PDB entry 3LKT | X-ray diffraction, 1.65 A resolution | chains O and R of the 12 polymer chains in the assembly

== Chain O (and R) ==
Protein: Protocatechuate 3,4-dioxygenase beta chain
Organism: Pseudomonas putida
Notes: EC 1.13.11.3; chain R of this document is another copy of the same molecule, construct and numbering; everything in this record applies to it too
UniProtKB: P00437 (PCXB_PSEPU); residues 301-538 here correspond to UniProt positions 2-239 (UniProt number = residue number - 299)
Sequence (238 residues; each row starts with the number of its first residue):
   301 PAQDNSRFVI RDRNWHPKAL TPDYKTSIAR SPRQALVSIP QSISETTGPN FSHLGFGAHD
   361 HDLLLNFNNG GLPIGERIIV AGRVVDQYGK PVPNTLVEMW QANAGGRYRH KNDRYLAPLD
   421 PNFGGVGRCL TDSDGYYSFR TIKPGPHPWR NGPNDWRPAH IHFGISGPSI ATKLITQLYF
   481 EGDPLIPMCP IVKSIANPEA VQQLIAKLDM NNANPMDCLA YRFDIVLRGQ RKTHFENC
Sequence notes: engineered mutation His447 (Tyr148 in P00437)
Metal / ion sites: Fe ion: Tyr408, His460, His462 (together with beta-mercaptoethanol)

== Interface between chain O and chain R ==
Contacting residue pairs (74):
  Leu372(O) - Leu416(R)
  Leu372(O) - Pro418(R)
  Pro373(O) - Pro418(R)
  Ile374(O) - Ile374(R)  hydrophobic
  Ile374(O) - Asp420(R)
  Gly375(O) - Ala404(R)
  Gly375(O) - Gly405(R)
  Glu376(O) - Ala404(R)
  Glu376(O) - Gly405(R)
  Glu376(O) - Gly445(R)
  Glu376(O) - Pro446(R)
  Arg377(O) - Tyr415(R)
  Arg377(O) - Leu416(R)
  Ala404(O) - Gly375(R)
  Ala404(O) - Glu376(R)
  Gly405(O) - Gly375(R)
  Gly405(O) - Glu376(R)
  Tyr415(O) - Arg377(R)
  Tyr415(O) - Met516(R)
  Tyr415(O) - Asp517(R)  hydrogen bond (side chain-backbone)
  Leu416(O) - Leu372(R)
  Leu416(O) - Arg377(R)
  Leu416(O) - Met516(R)
  Pro418(O) - Leu372(R)
  Pro418(O) - Pro373(R)
  Asp420(O) - Ile374(R)
  Gly445(O) - Glu376(R)
  Pro446(O) - Glu376(R)
  Pro446(O) - Leu519(R)  hydrophobic
  Pro448(O) - Met516(R)
  Trp449(O) - Met516(R)
  Arg450(O) - Met516(R)
  Pro453(O) - Pro515(R)
  Asn454(O) - Met510(R)  hydrogen bond (side chain-backbone)
  Asn454(O) - Ala513(R)
  Asn454(O) - Pro515(R)
  Trp456(O) - Met510(R)
  Trp456(O) - Asn514(R)
  Trp456(O) - Asp517(R)
  Trp456(O) - Cys518(R)
  Trp456(O) - Leu519(R)  hydrophobic
  Glu481(O) - Gly482(R)
  Glu481(O) - Pro484(R)
  Gly482(O) - Glu481(R)
  Gly482(O) - Gly482(R)
  Pro484(O) - Glu481(R)
  Pro484(O) - Leu508(R)  hydrophobic
  Leu485(O) - Leu508(R)  hydrophobic
  Leu485(O) - Met510(R)  hydrophobic
  Leu485(O) - Leu519(R)  hydrophobic
  Met488(O) - Leu508(R)  hydrophobic
  Met488(O) - Met510(R)  hydrophobic
  Leu508(O) - Pro484(R)  hydrophobic
  Leu508(O) - Leu485(R)  hydrophobic
  Leu508(O) - Met488(R)  hydrophobic
  Met510(O) - Asn454(R)  hydrogen bond (backbone-side chain)
  Met510(O) - Trp456(R)
  Met510(O) - Leu485(R)  hydrophobic
  Met510(O) - Met488(R)  hydrophobic
  Ala513(O) - Asn454(R)
  Asn514(O) - Trp456(R)
  Pro515(O) - Pro453(R)
  Pro515(O) - Asn454(R)
  Met516(O) - Tyr415(R)
  Met516(O) - Leu416(R)
  Met516(O) - Pro448(R)
  Met516(O) - Trp449(R)
  Met516(O) - Arg450(R)
  Asp517(O) - Tyr415(R)  hydrogen bond (backbone-side chain)
  Asp517(O) - Trp456(R)
  Cys518(O) - Trp456(R)
  Leu519(O) - Pro446(R)  hydrophobic
  Leu519(O) - Trp456(R)  hydrophobic
  Leu519(O) - Leu485(R)  hydrophobic
Interface residues without a listed pair, chain O (39 interface residues in all): Ala417, Leu419, Pro421, Pro444, Tyr521
Interface residues without a listed pair, chain R (39 interface residues in all): Ala417, Leu419, Pro421, Pro444, Tyr521

== Summary ==
Chain O and chain R each contribute 39 residues to their interface, with 4 hydrogen bonds. Among the polar
pairs are Tyr415(O)-Asp517(R) and Asn454(O)-Met510(R). Tyr408(O), His460(O) and His462(O) form the Fe ion
site.
Chain O and chain R are both Protocatechuate 3,4-dioxygenase beta chain (Pseudomonas putida); the structure,
Tyrosine 447 of Protocatechuate 3,4-Dioxygenase Controls Efficient Progress Through Catalysis, was determined
by X-ray diffraction.
